Entry 8FUJ (X-ray diffraction, 1.12 A resolution); this record covers chains A and B.

Chain A (and B):
Molecule: Protease
Organism: Human immunodeficiency virus 1
Notes: EC 3.4.23.16; chain B of this document is another copy of the same molecule, construct and numbering; everything in this record applies to it too
UniProtKB: Q5RZ08 (Q5RZ08_9HIV1); residues 1-99 here = UniProt positions 1-99
Chain sequence (99 residues; numbered 1 to 99; the number before each row is that of its first residue):
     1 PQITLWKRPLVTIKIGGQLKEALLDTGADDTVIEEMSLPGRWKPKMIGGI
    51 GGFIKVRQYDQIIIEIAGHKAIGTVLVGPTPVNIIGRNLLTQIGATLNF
Construct notes: engineered mutation Lys-7 (Gln in Q5RZ08), Ile-33 (Leu in Q5RZ08), Ile-63 (Leu in Q5RZ08), Ala-67 (Cys in Q5RZ08), Ala-95 (Cys in Q5RZ08)
Ion coordination: Na+ near Asp-60 (its only coordinating residue here)
Ligand contacts: Y9N (N-{(2S,3R)-1-(3,5-difluorophenyl)-3-hydroxy-4-[(4-methoxybenzene-1-sulfonyl)(2-methylpropyl)amino]butan-2-yl}-4-methyl-3-{[(4M)-4-(pyridin-3-yl)pyrimidin-2-yl]amino}benzamide): Arg-8, Leu-23, Asp-25, Gly-27, Ala-28, Asp-29, Asp-30, Val-32, Lys-45, Met-46, Ile-47, Gly-48, Gly-49, Ile-50, Phe-53, Leu-76, Pro-81, Val-82, Ile-84
Reported in the primary citation:
  - binding site for Y9N: Ala-28, Asp-29, Asp-30, Met-46, Ile-47, Gly-48, Ile-50
  - conformationally variable residues: Ala-71

Chain A / chain B interface:
Contacting residue pairs (104):
  Pro-1(A) with Leu-97(B); Asn-98(B); Phe-99(B), hydrogen bond (backbone-backbone)
  Gln-2(A) with Thr-96(B); Leu-97(B); Asn-98(B), hydrogen bond
  Ile-3(A) with Thr-96(B); Leu-97(B), hydrogen bond (backbone-backbone); Phe-99(B), hydrophobic
  Leu-5(A) with Thr-26(B); Arg-87(B), hydrogen bond (backbone-side chain); Leu-90(B), hydrophobic; Thr-91(B); Ala-95(B)
  Trp-6(A) with Arg-87(B), hydrogen bond (backbone-side chain); Thr-91(B)
  Lys-7(A) with Arg-87(B)
  Arg-8(A) with Asp-29(B), salt bridge; Arg-87(B)
  Pro-9(A) with Thr-26(B); Arg-87(B)
  Leu-23(A) with Gly-27(B)
  Leu-24(A) with Thr-26(B), hydrogen bond (backbone-side chain); Leu-97(B), hydrophobic
  Asp-25(A) with Asp-25(B); Thr-26(B); Gly-27(B), hydrogen bond (side chain-backbone)
  Thr-26(A) with Leu-5(B); Pro-9(B); Leu-24(B), hydrogen bond (side chain-backbone); Asp-25(B); Thr-26(B), hydrogen bond (backbone-side chain); Leu-97(B)
  Gly-27(A) with Leu-23(B); Asp-25(B), hydrogen bond (backbone-side chain)
  Asp-29(A) with Arg-8(B), salt bridge
  Ile-47(A) with Ile-50(B), hydrophobic
  Gly-48(A) with Ile-50(B)
  Gly-49(A) with Ile-50(B); Pro-81(B)
  Ile-50(A) with Ile-47(B), hydrophobic; Gly-48(B); Gly-49(B); Ile-50(B), hydrogen bond (backbone-backbone); Gly-51(B), hydrogen bond (backbone-backbone); Gly-52(B); Ile-54(B), hydrophobic; Thr-80(B); Pro-81(B); Ile-84(B), hydrophobic
  Gly-51(A) with Ile-50(B), hydrogen bond (backbone-backbone); Gly-51(B); Gly-52(B); Ile-54(B)
  Gly-52(A) with Ile-50(B); Gly-51(B)
  Ile-54(A) with Ile-50(B); Gly-51(B)
  His-69(A) with Phe-99(B)
  Thr-80(A) with Ile-50(B)
  Pro-81(A) with Gly-49(B); Ile-50(B)
  Ile-84(A) with Ile-50(B), hydrophobic
  Arg-87(A) with Leu-5(B), hydrogen bond (side chain-backbone); Trp-6(B), hydrogen bond (side chain-backbone); Lys-7(B), hydrogen bond (side chain-backbone); Arg-8(B); Pro-9(B)
  Leu-90(A) with Leu-5(B), hydrophobic
  Thr-91(A) with Leu-5(B); Trp-6(B)
  Gln-92(A) with Trp-6(B)
  Ile-93(A) with Phe-99(B)
  Gly-94(A) with Asn-98(B); Phe-99(B)
  Ala-95(A) with Leu-5(B); Asn-98(B); Phe-99(B), hydrophobic
  Thr-96(A) with Gln-2(B); Ile-3(B); Thr-4(B); Thr-96(B); Leu-97(B); Asn-98(B), hydrogen bond (backbone-backbone)
  Leu-97(A) with Pro-1(B); Gln-2(B); Ile-3(B), hydrogen bond (backbone-backbone); Leu-24(B), hydrophobic; Thr-26(B); Thr-96(B); Leu-97(B), hydrophobic
  Asn-98(A) with Pro-1(B); Gln-2(B), hydrogen bond; Gly-94(B); Ala-95(B); Thr-96(B), hydrogen bond (backbone-backbone); Asn-98(B), hydrogen bond
  Phe-99(A) with Pro-1(B), hydrogen bond (backbone-backbone); Ile-3(B), hydrophobic; Leu-24(B), hydrophobic; His-69(B); Ile-93(B); Gly-94(B); Ala-95(B), hydrophobic
Also at the interface, not in a pair above, chain A (41 interface residues in all): Thr-4, Val-32, Phe-53, Ala-67, Pro-79
Also at the interface, not in a pair above, chain B (39 interface residues in all): Phe-53, Ala-67, Pro-79

Overview:
The interface between chain A and chain B involves 41 residues on one side and 39 on the other, with 22
hydrogen bonds and 2 salt bridges. Polar contacts include Arg-8(A)/Asp-29(B), Gln-2(A)/Asn-98(B) and
Leu-5(A)/Arg-87(B). The paper reports a binding site for Y9N at Ala-28(A), Asp-29(A) and Asp-30(A) among
others; conformational variability at Ala-71(A).
Both chains are Protease (Human immunodeficiency virus 1). Entry 8FUJ (HIV-1 wild type protease with
GRL-03419A, with N-(2,5-dimethylphenyl)-4-(pyridin-3-yl)pyrimidin-2-amine as P2-P3 group and
3,5-difluorophenylmethyl as the P1 ...) was determined by X-ray diffraction, deposited together with 8FUI.
